PDB entry 6H25 | electron microscopy, 3.80 A resolution | chains B and H of the 12 polymer chains in the assembly

# Chain B
Name: Exosome complex component RRP41
From: Homo sapiens
Reference sequence: Q9NPD3 (EXOS4_HUMAN); residue numbers follow UniProt; this construct covers 1-245
Sequence (249 residues; row label = number of the first residue in the row; numbers below 1 keep their minus sign (Gly-3 is residue -3)):
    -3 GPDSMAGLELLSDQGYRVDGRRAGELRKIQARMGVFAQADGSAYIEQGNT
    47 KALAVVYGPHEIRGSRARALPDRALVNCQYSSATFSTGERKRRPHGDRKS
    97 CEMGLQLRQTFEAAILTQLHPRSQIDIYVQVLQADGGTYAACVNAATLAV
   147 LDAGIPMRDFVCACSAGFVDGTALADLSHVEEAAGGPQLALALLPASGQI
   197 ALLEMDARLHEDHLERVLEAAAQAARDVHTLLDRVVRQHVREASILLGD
Disordered / not traced: -3 to 5, 245
Differences from the reference sequence: expression tag (-3 to 0)
Curated features (UniProtKB/Swiss-Prot):
  - modified residue: Ala2 (N-acetylalanine)

# Chain H
Name: Exosome complex component RRP4
From: Homo sapiens
Reference sequence: Q13868 (EXOS2_HUMAN); residues 1-293 here = UniProt positions 1-293
Sequence (297 residues; row label = number of the first residue in the row; numbers below 1 keep their minus sign (Gly-3 is residue -3)):
    -3 GPDSMAMEMRLPVARKPLSERLGRDTKKHLVVPGDTITTDTGFMRGHGTY
    47 MGEEKLIASVAGSVERVNKLICVKALKTRYIGEVGDIVVGRITEVQQKRW
    97 KVETNSRLDSVLLLSSMNLPGGELRRRSAEDELAMRGFLQEGDLISAEVQ
   147 AVFSDGAVSLHTRSLKYGKLGQGVLVQVSPSLVKRQKTHFHDLPCGASVI
   197 LGNNGFIWIYPTPEHKEEEAGGFIANLEPVSLADREVISRLRNCIISLVT
   247 QRMMLYDTSILYCYEASLPHQIKDILKPEIMEEIVMETRQRLLEQEG
Disordered / not traced: -3 to 0, 16-18, 116-124, 213-218
Differences from the reference sequence: expression tag (-3 to 0)
Curated features (UniProtKB/Swiss-Prot):
  - modified residue: Ser124 (Phosphoserine)
  - natural variant: Gly30 (G30V: In SHRF), Gly198 (G198D: In SHRF)

# How chain B and chain H interact
Residue-residue contacts (35):
  Asp36(B) with Lys73(H), hydrogen bond (backbone-side chain); Arg75(H), salt bridge
  Tyr53(B) with Arg75(H)
  Pro55(B) with Arg75(H); Arg103(H)
  His56(B) with Arg103(H)
  Glu57(B) with Arg103(H); Leu104(H); Asp105(H)
  His116(B) with Arg103(H)
  Pro117(B) with Asp151(H)
  Arg118(B) with Leu104(H)
  Leu147(B) with Pro29(H), hydrophobic
  Ala149(B) with Lys73(H)
  Gly150(B) with Val56(H)
  Pro152(B) with Ser55(H)
  Met153(B) with Ser55(H), hydrogen bond (backbone-backbone)
  Arg154(B) with Tyr46(H), hydrogen bond (backbone-side chain)
  Asp155(B) with Gly30(H)
  Phe156(B) with Pro29(H)
  Asp229(B) with Val28(H)
  Val232(B) with Val28(H), hydrophobic
  Arg233(B) with Val28(H); Asp31(H), salt bridge
  Val236(B) with Leu26(H), hydrophobic; Gly58(H)
  Arg237(B) with Arg20(H); Leu26(H)
  Ala239(B) with Leu72(H), hydrophobic
  Ser240(B) with Lys24(H), hydrogen bond (backbone-side chain)
  Ile241(B) with Arg20(H)
  Leu242(B) with Arg248(H); Arg285(H)
  Leu243(B) with Leu178(H), hydrophobic
  Gly244(B) with Lys24(H)
Other interface residues (no listed pair), chain B (31 interface residues in all): Asp148, Ile151, Ala192, His235
Other interface residues (no listed pair), chain H (30 interface residues in all): Ser15, Gly19, Thr22, Ala57, Thr74, Ser102, Gln247, Met249, Met250

# In short
Chain B and chain H form an interface of 31 and 30 residues respectively; the contacts include 4 hydrogen
bonds and 2 salt bridges. Polar pairs include Asp36(B)-Arg75(H), Arg233(B)-Asp31(H) and Asp36(B)-Lys73(H).
Here chain B is Exosome complex component RRP41 and chain H is Exosome complex component RRP4, both from Homo
sapiens. Entry 6H25 (Human nuclear RNA exosome EXO-10-MPP6 complex) was determined by electron microscopy.
